PDB entry 1B0Y | X-ray diffraction, 0.93 A resolution | chain A

Chain A:
Protein: Protein (hipip)
Organism: Allochromatium vinosum
UniProt: P00260 (HIP_CHRVI); residues 1-85 here correspond to UniProt positions 38-122 (UniProt number = residue number + 37)
Chain sequence (85 residues; row label = number of the first residue in the row):
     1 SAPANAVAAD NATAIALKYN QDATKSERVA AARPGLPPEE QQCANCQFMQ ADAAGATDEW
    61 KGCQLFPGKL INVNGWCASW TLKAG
Construct notes: engineered mutation Q42 (His in P00260)
Metal / ion sites: 4Fe-4S cluster Fe: C43, C46, C63, C77
Small-molecule neighbours: 4Fe-4S cluster (SF4): Y19, C43, C46, F48, M49, C63, L65, F66, I71, W76, C77, S79, W80
Swiss-Prot annotation at these positions:
  - binding site ([4Fe-4S] cluster): C43, C46, C63, C77

In short:
Chain A binds 4Fe-4S cluster. C43, C46, C63 and C77 form the 4Fe-4S cluster Fe site. UniProt lists 4 [4Fe-4S]
cluster-binding residues.
Chain A is Protein (hipip) (Allochromatium vinosum); the structure, Mutant H42Q of hipip from chromatium
vinosum at 0.93A, was determined by X-ray diffraction, deposited together with 1CKU.
